PDB entry 6OIT | electron microscopy, 3.50 A resolution | chains B and E of the 7 polymer chains in the assembly

[Chain B]
Molecule: Protein RDM1
From: Arabidopsis thaliana
UniProt: Q9LUJ3 (RDM1_ARATH); residue numbers follow UniProt; this construct covers 3-163
Amino-acid sequence (175 residues; row label = number of the first residue in the row; numbers below 1 keep their minus sign (Met-11 is residue -11)):
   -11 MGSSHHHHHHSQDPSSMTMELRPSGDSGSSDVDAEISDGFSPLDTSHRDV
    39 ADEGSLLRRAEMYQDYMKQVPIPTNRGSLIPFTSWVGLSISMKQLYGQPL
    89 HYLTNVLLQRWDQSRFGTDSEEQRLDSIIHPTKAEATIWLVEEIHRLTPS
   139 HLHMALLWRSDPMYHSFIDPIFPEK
Not modelled in the structure: -11 to 38
Differences from the reference sequence: initiating methionine (-11); expression tag (-10 to 2)

[Chain E]
Molecule: Protein DEFECTIVE IN MERISTEM SILENCING 3
From: Arabidopsis thaliana
UniProt: Q94A79 (DMS3_ARATH); numbering as in UniProt (aligned over 2-420)
Amino-acid sequence (449 residues; numbered -2 to 446; the number before each row is that of its first residue; numbers below 1 keep their minus sign (Met-2 is residue -2)):
    -2 MADLYPTGQQISFQTTPLNVQDPTRMMNLDQSSPVARNETQNGGGIAHAE
    48 FAMFNSKRLESDLEAMGNKIKQHEDNLKFLKSQKNKMDEAIVDLQVHMSK
    98 LNSSPTPRSENSDNSLQGEDINAQILRHENSAAGVLSLVETLHGAQASQL
   148 MLTKGVVGVVAKLGKVNDENLSQILSNYLGTRSMLAVVCRNYESVTALEA
   198 YDNHGNIDINAGLHCLGSSIGREIGDSFDAICLENLRPYVGQHIADDLQR
   248 RLDLLKPKLPNGECPPGFLGFAVNMIQIDPAYLLCVTSYGYGLRETLFYN
   298 LFSRLQVYKTRADMISALPCISDGAVSLDGGIIRKTGIFNLGNRDEVNVR
   348 FAKPTASRTMDNYSEAEKKMKELKWKKEKTLEDIKREQVLREHAVFNFGK
   398 KKEEFVRCLAQSSCTNQPMNTPRGTLESGKETAAAKFERQHMDSSTSAA
Not modelled in the structure: -2 to 45, 99-115, 140-146, 406-446
Differences from the reference sequence: initiating methionine (-2); expression tag (-1 to 1, 421-446)
Reported in the primary citation:
  - mutagenesis - G339E: decreased binding to Protein RDM1 (chain B)

[Interface between chain B and chain E]
Residue-residue contacts (36; chain B residue first):
  Arg46(B) - Asn73(E)
  Arg46(B) - Phe76(E)
  Arg47(B) - Leu77(E)
  Met50(B) - Asn73(E)
  Met50(B) - Leu77(E)  hydrophobic
  Met50(B) - Asp380(E)
  Met50(B) - Glu384(E)
  Tyr54(B) - Arg383(E)
  Tyr54(B) - Leu387(E)  hydrophobic
  Gln57(B) - His390(E)
  Ser72(B) - Arg234(E)  hydrogen bond
  Val74(B) - Val237(E)  hydrophobic
  Gly75(B) - Arg234(E)
  Gln82(B) - Asn232(E)
  Gln97(B) - Val237(E)  hydrogen bond (side chain-backbone)
  Asp100(B) - Val237(E)
  Gln101(B) - Val237(E)  hydrogen bond (side chain-backbone)
  Gln101(B) - Gln239(E)
  Phe104(B) - Leu252(E)
  Phe104(B) - Arg301(E)
  Gly105(B) - Leu252(E)
  Glu109(B) - Arg301(E)  salt bridge
  Met151(B) - Cys282(E)  hydrophobic
  Met151(B) - Trp372(E)  hydrophobic
  His153(B) - Trp372(E)
  His153(B) - Lys376(E)
  Ser154(B) - Tyr286(E)  hydrogen bond (side chain-backbone)
  Ile156(B) - Lys376(E)
  Ile156(B) - Arg383(E)
  Asp157(B) - Tyr286(E)
  Pro158(B) - Ser285(E)
  Pro158(B) - Lys376(E)
  Pro158(B) - Glu379(E)
  Phe160(B) - Glu379(E)
  Phe160(B) - Lys382(E)
  Glu162(B) - Val386(E)
Also at the interface, not in a pair above, chain B (31 interface residues in all): Ser43, Glu49, Tyr51, Asp53, Thr71, Ile78, Lys81, Ile159
Also at the interface, not in a pair above, chain E (31 interface residues in all): Gln69, Pro235, Tyr236, Gly238, Leu281, Gly287, Tyr288, Thr377, Glu389

[In short]
Chain B and chain E each contribute 31 residues to their interface; the contacts include 4 hydrogen bonds and
1 salt bridge. Polar contacts include Glu109(B)-Arg301(E), Ser72(B)-Arg234(E) and Gln97(B)-Val237(E). From the
paper: G339E of chain E reduces binding to Protein RDM1 (chain B).
Chain B is Protein RDM1 and chain E is Protein DEFECTIVE IN MERISTEM SILENCING 3, both from Arabidopsis
thaliana; the structure, CryoEM structure of Arabidopsis DDR' complex (DRD1 peptide-DMS3-RDM1), was determined
by electron microscopy together with 6OIS from the same study.
